PDB entry 6L4U | electron microscopy, 2.40 A resolution | chains A and D of the 28 polymer chains in the assembly

# Chain A
Name: Photosystem I P700 chlorophyll a apoprotein A1
From: Chaetoceros gracilis
Sequence (751 residues; row label = number of the first residue in the row):
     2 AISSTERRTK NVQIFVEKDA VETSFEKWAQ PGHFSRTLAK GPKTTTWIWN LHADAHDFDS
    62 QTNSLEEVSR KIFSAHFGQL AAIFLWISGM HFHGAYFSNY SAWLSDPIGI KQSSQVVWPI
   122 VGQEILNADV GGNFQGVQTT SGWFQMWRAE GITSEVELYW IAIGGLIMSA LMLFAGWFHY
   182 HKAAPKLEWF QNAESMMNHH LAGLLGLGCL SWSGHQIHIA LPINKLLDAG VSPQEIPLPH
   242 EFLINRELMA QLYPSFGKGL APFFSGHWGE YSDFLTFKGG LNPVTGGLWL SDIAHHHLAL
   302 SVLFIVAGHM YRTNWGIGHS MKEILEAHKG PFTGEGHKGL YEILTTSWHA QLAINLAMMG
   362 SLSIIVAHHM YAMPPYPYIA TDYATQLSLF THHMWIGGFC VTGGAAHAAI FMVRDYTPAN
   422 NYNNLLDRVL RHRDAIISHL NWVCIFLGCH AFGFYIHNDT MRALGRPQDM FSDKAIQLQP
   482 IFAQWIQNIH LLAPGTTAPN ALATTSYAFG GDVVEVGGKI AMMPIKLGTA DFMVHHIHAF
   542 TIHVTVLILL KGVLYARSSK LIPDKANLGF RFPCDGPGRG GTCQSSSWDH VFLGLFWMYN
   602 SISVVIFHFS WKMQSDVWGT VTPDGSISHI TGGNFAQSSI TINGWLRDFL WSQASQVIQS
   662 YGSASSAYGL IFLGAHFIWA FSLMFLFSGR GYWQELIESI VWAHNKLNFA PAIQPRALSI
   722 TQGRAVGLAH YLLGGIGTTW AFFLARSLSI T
Not modelled in the structure: 2-10, 752
Bound ions: chlorophyll a Mg (35 sites), coordinated by His53, His57, His77, Gln80, His94, Gln116, Gln124, His180, His182, His200, His201, His216, His219, His296, His297, His298 and 19 more; 4Fe-4S cluster Fe: Cys575, Cys584 (shared with 2 residues of chain B); chlorophyll a isomer Mg near His677 (its only coordinating residue here)
Residues lining bound ligands:
  - Fucoxanthin (A86; (3S,3'S,5R,5'R,6S,6'R,8'R)-3,5'-dihydroxy-8-oxo-6',7'-didehydro-5,5',6,6',7,8-hexahydro-5,6-epoxy-beta,beta-caroten-3'- yl acetate): Ala262, Phe265, Ser266
  - beta-carotene (BCR), molecule 1: Ala83, Leu86, Trp87
  - beta-carotene (BCR), molecule 2: Ile84, Trp87, Ile88, Gly204, Leu205, Leu208, Gly209, Ser212
  - beta-carotene (BCR), molecule 3: Phe85, Ile88, Ile162, Gly165, Gly166, Met169, Leu208, Leu211, Ser212
  - beta-carotene (BCR), molecule 4: Trp119, Pro120, Ile121
  - beta-carotene (BCR), molecule 5: Leu211, Leu261, Phe264, Phe265, Leu299, Val303, Ile306, Val307, His310, Ile318
  - beta-carotene (BCR), molecule 6: Leu341, Ile344, Leu345, Ala351, Ala354, Ile355, Ala409, Phe412
  - beta-carotene (BCR), molecule 7: Ala354, Ala358, Met359, Ser362, Val402, Gly405, Ala406, Ala409, Val547, Leu550, Leu551, Val554
  - beta-carotene (BCR), molecule 8: Trp694, Leu697, Ile698
  - chlorophyll a isomer (CL0): Phe453, Tyr456, Val535, Ile538, Phe541, Thr542, Tyr600, Asn601, Ser604, Val605, Phe608, Ile643, Trp646, Leu647, Leu651, Ala655, Ile659, Phe673, His677, Trp680, Tyr732, Gly736, Thr739, Thr740, Phe743
  - chlorophyll a (CLA), molecule 1: Val13, Gln14, Ile15, Trp190, Asn193, Ser196, His200, Thr314, Asn315, Trp316
  - chlorophyll a (CLA), molecule 2: Ile15, Val17, Lys19, Phe74, Phe78, Leu172, Met173, Phe175, Ala176, Phe179, His180, Ala184, Pro186, Trp190
  - chlorophyll a (CLA), molecule 3: Val22, Glu23, Thr24, Ser25, Phe26, Lys28, Trp29, His34, Lys72, Ser75, Ala76, Gly79, Ala83, Leu174, Gly177, Trp178, Tyr181, His182
  - chlorophyll a (CLA), molecule 4: Trp29, Pro32, Trp48, Ile49, Trp50, Leu52, His53
  - chlorophyll a (CLA), molecule 5: Trp29, His34, Phe35, Leu52, His53, Ala56, His57, Phe59, Gln62, Lys72, Ala76, Gly79, Gln80
  - chlorophyll a (CLA), molecule 6: Thr46, Ile49, Trp50, Ile698, Ile701, Val702, His705, Phe710, Pro712, Ile714, Pro716, Arg717
  - chlorophyll a (CLA), molecule 7: Trp50, Phe678, Ile679, Phe682, Phe686, Leu719, Gln723, Ala726, Val727, Ala730, His731, Leu734
  - chlorophyll a (CLA), molecule 8: His53, Ala54, Asp55, Ala56, His57, Asp58, His350, Leu353, Leu357, Phe400, Cys401, Thr403, Gly404, Ala407, His408, Ile411, Arg415, Phe571, Arg572, Trp589, Val592, Leu596, Leu734
  - chlorophyll a (CLA), molecule 9: His57, Phe59, Ile73, Ala76, His77, Gln80, Leu81, Ile84, Phe85, Ile88, Trp349, His350, Gln352, Leu353, Asn356, Leu357, Met360, His408
  - chlorophyll a (CLA), molecule 10: His57, Gln80, Ala83, Ile84, Trp87, Leu357, Met360, Ile397, Phe400, Cys401
  - chlorophyll a (CLA), molecule 11: Leu66, Ser70, His77, Leu188, Phe191, Gln192, Ala194, Met197, Met198, His201, Leu202, Leu205, Leu206, Met322, Leu326, Tyr342, Leu345, Thr346, Thr347, Ser348, Trp349, Gln352, Ile355, Asn356, Met359, Met360
  - chlorophyll a (CLA), molecule 12: Phe74, His77, Phe78, Leu81, Phe85, Met169, Leu172, Met173, Trp190, Phe191, Asn193, Ser196, Met197, His200, His201, Gly204, Leu205
  - chlorophyll a (CLA), molecule 13: Gly79, Ala82, Ala83, Leu86, Gln116, Val117, Val118, Trp119, Ile121, Val122, Gln124, Leu127, Val138, Ser170, Leu174, Ala668, Leu671, Ile672
  - chlorophyll a (CLA), molecule 14: Leu86, Trp87, Ser89, Gly90, Met91, Phe93, His94, Phe98, Gln116, Val117, Trp119, Leu167
  - chlorophyll a (CLA), molecule 15: Trp87, Met91, His94, Ser115, Gln116, Val138, Gln139, Thr140, Thr141, Ser142, Trp144, Ser389, Leu390, Thr392, His393, Trp396, Ile397, Phe400, Ala668, Tyr669, Leu671, Ile672, Leu674, Gly675, Ala676, His677, Phe678, Trp680, Ala681, Leu684, Leu734, Ile737, Gly738, Thr740, Trp741, Leu745
  - chlorophyll a (CLA), molecule 16: Trp87, Ile88, Ser142, Gly143, Trp144, Met147, Leu206, Met360, Leu363, Ser364, Val367, Met371, Tyr377, Ile380, Leu390, His393, His394, Ile397
  - chlorophyll a (CLA), molecule 17: Ala150, Glu151, Leu205, Leu206, Gly209, Cys210, Trp213, Gln217, Leu289, Ile294, His297, His298, Leu301, Phe305, Leu363, Ile366, Val367, His370, Met371, Pro376, Tyr377
  - chlorophyll a (CLA), molecule 18: Glu151, Gly152, Ile153, Glu158, Trp161, Ile162, Gly165, Ile168, Met169, Gly209, Ser212, Trp213, Gly215, His216, His219, Ile220, Pro240, His241, Leu244
  - chlorophyll a (CLA), molecule 19: Met198, Leu202, Leu206, Leu304, Phe305, Ala308, Met311, Tyr312, Met322, Ile325, Leu326, Met359, Leu427, Val430, Leu551, Val554, Leu555
  - chlorophyll a (CLA), molecule 20: Asn199, His200, Ala203, Gly204, Leu208, Ile306, Gly309, His310, Tyr312, Thr314, Trp316, Ile318
  - chlorophyll a (CLA), molecule 21: Leu211, Ser212, Ser214, Gly215, Ile218, His219, Phe243, Leu244, Arg247, Phe257, Gly260, Leu261, Phe264, Phe265, Tyr272, Phe275, Leu276, Leu299
  - chlorophyll a (CLA), molecule 22: Phe264, Trp269, Gly270, Tyr272, Ser273, Leu276, Thr277, Phe278, His296, Leu299, Ala300, Val303, Asn501
  - chlorophyll a (CLA), molecule 23: Phe264, Phe265, Ser266, Gly267, Trp269
  - chlorophyll a (CLA), molecule 24: Thr277, Phe278, Gly280, Gly281, Leu289, Asp293, Ile294, His296, His297, Ala300, Leu301, Leu304, His370, Met374, Pro376, Thr505, Thr506
  - chlorophyll a (CLA), molecule 25: Phe278, Thr498, Ala499, Pro500, Asn501, Ala502
  - chlorophyll a (CLA), molecule 26: Leu304, Met359, Leu363, Ile366, His369, His370, Tyr372, Ala373, Met374, Thr506, Ser507, Phe510
  - chlorophyll a (CLA), molecule 27: Val307, Ala308, His310, Met311, Arg313, Ile318, Gly319, His320, Glu324
  - chlorophyll a (CLA), molecule 28: Met311, His320, Glu324, Ile325, Ala328, His329
  - chlorophyll a (CLA), molecule 29: Ile325, Leu326, His329, Thr334, His338, Leu341, Leu345, Leu426, Leu427, Val430
  - chlorophyll a (CLA), molecule 30: Ala328, His329, Lys330, Gly331, Pro332, Phe333
  - chlorophyll a (CLA), molecule 31: Phe333, Thr334, Leu426, Arg429, Val430, Arg432, His433, Ala436, Ile437, His440
  - chlorophyll a (CLA), molecule 32: Ile365, Ile366, His369, Met395, Gly399, Val402, Thr403, Ile543, Thr546, Val547, Leu550, Met599, Ser602, Ile603, Val606
  - chlorophyll a (CLA), molecule 33: His369, Tyr372, Phe391, Phe483, Ala484, Trp486, Ile487, Gln488, Phe510, Ile526, Leu528, His536, His539, Ile543, Val606, His609, Phe610, Lys613, Met614
  - chlorophyll a (CLA), molecule 34: Ala436, His440, Trp443
  - chlorophyll a (CLA), molecule 35: Ile437, His440, Leu441, Val444, Ala540, Ile543, His544, Val547, Leu551
  - chlorophyll a (CLA), molecule 36: Ser439, Asn442, Trp443, Ile446
  - chlorophyll a (CLA), molecule 37: Asn442, Cys445, Ile446, Gly449, Cys450, Phe453, Gly454, Ile457, Phe541, Val545, Leu548, Ile549, Leu594, Phe597, Trp598
  - chlorophyll a (CLA), molecule 38: Trp443, Ile446, Phe447, Cys450, His451
  - chlorophyll a (CLA), molecule 39: Trp443, Phe447, Leu448, Gln480, Pro481, Ile482, Phe483, Ala484, Asp532, Phe533, His536, His537, Ala540, His544
  - chlorophyll a (CLA), molecule 40: Cys450, His451, Gly454, Phe455, Ile457, His458, Thr461, Met462, Arg467, Asp470, Phe472, Ile477
  - chlorophyll a (CLA), molecule 41: Phe453, Ile457, Asp460, Phe541, Phe597, Trp598, Tyr600, Asn601, Ile643, Leu647, Trp680, Tyr732
  - chlorophyll a (CLA), molecule 42: Thr461, Ala464, Leu465
  - chlorophyll a (CLA), molecule 43: Trp486, Ile487, Ile490, His491, Ala494, Thr498, Ala499, Thr506, Phe510
  - chlorophyll a (CLA), molecule 44: Leu647, Leu651, Trp652, Trp680
  - chlorophyll a (CLA), molecule 45: Phe678, Ala681, Phe682, Leu684, Met685, Phe688, Ser689, Tyr693, Trp694, Leu697
  - chlorophyll a (CLA), molecule 46: Ile701, Ala704, His705, Leu708, Phe710
  - chlorophyll a (CLA), molecule 47: Trp703, Ala704, Lys707, Leu708
  - chlorophyll a / 1,2-distearoyl-monogalactosyl-diglyceride: Val157, Glu158, Trp161, Leu239, His241, Leu244, Ile245
  - phylloquinone (PQN): Trp50, Met685, Phe686, Ser689, Gly690, Arg691, Trp694, Ile698, Arg717, Ala718, Leu719, Ser720, Gly724
  - 4Fe-4S cluster (SF4): Pro574, Cys575, Gly577, Pro578, Cys584, Ile721, Arg725

# Chain D
Name: Photosystem I reaction center subunit II
From: Chaetoceros gracilis
Sequence (139 residues; row label = number of the first residue in the row):
     1 MTLNLQTPFP TFGGSTGGWL RSAEVEEKYA ITWTSKKEQI FEMPTGGAAI MRNGENLLYL
    61 ARKEQCLALG TQLRTFKIND YKIYRIFPSG EVQYLHPKDG VFPEKVNPGR TSVNSRDFSI
   121 GKNPNPASIK FSGTTTYES
Not modelled in the structure: 1-7, 139

# Interface between chain A and chain D
Pairs across the interface (36):
  Tyr417(A) with Glu42(D)
  Pro419(A) with Ile40(D); Glu42(D); Ala48(D), hydrophobic
  Ala420(A) with Ile40(D)
  Asn422(A) with Ala48(D)
  Tyr423(A) with Thr11(D); Ile40(D), hydrophobic; Ala48(D); Ile50(D)
  Asp428(A) with Gly47(D); Ala48(D), hydrogen bond (side chain-backbone)
  Leu431(A) with Gly46(D)
  Arg432(A) with Phe12(D); Gly13(D), hydrogen bond (side chain-backbone); Gly14(D), hydrogen bond (side chain-backbone); Ser15(D), hydrogen bond (backbone-side chain); Thr16(D), hydrogen bond (backbone-backbone); Gly47(D)
  His433(A) with Thr16(D)
  Arg434(A) with Thr45(D); Gly46(D)
  Asp435(A) with Thr16(D); Gly17(D)
  Ala436(A) with Thr16(D)
  Arg558(A) with Glu42(D), salt bridge
  Ser559(A) with Pro44(D), hydrogen bond (side chain-backbone)
  Lys561(A) with Gly17(D); Arg62(D), hydrogen bond (backbone-side chain)
  Leu562(A) with Arg62(D), hydrogen bond (backbone-side chain)
  Pro564(A) with Arg62(D); Glu64(D); Gln65(D); Ala68(D), hydrophobic
  Arg580(A) with Arg62(D); Glu64(D), salt bridge
Interface residues without a listed pair, chain A (20 interface residues in all): Ser560, Asp565
Interface residues without a listed pair, chain D (23 interface residues in all): Gly18, Leu20, Phe41, Ala49

# In short
20 residues of chain A and 23 residues of chain D are in contact, with 8 hydrogen bonds and 2 salt bridges.
Polar contacts include Arg558(A)-Glu42(D), Arg580(A)-Glu64(D) and Asp428(A)-Ala48(D).
Here chain A is Photosystem I P700 chlorophyll a apoprotein A1 and chain D is Photosystem I reaction center
subunit II, both from Chaetoceros gracilis. Entry 6L4U (Structure of the PSI-FCPI supercomplex from diatom)
was determined by electron microscopy together with 6L4T from the same study.
